5AOB - chain A; structure by X-ray diffraction, 1.79 A resolution.

== Chain A ==
Protein: Esterase
From: Thermogutta terrifontis
Notes: EC 3.1.1.1
Sequence (286 residues; numbered 1 to 286; the number before each row is that of its first residue):
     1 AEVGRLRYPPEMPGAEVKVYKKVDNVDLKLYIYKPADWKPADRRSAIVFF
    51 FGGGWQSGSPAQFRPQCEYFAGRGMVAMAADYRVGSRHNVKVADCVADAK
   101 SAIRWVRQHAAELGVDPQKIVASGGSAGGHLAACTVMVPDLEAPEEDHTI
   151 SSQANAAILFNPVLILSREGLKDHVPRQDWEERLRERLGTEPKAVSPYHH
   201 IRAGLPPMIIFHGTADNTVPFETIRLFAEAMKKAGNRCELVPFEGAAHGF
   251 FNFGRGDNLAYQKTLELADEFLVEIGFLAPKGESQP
Unresolved in the structure: 1-4, 283-286
Small-molecule neighbours: butanoic acid (BUA): Gly-52, Gly-53, Gly-54, Ser-126, Ala-127, Thr-218, His-248
From the paper describing this entry:
  - binding site for butanoic acid: Gly-53, Gly-54, Ser-126, Ala-127
  - catalytic residues: Gly-53, Gly-54, Ala-127
  - specificity-determining residues: Val-3 (proposed by the authors, not directly observed)

== In short ==
Ligands of chain A: butanoic acid. The paper reports catalytic residues Gly-53, Gly-54 and Ala-127; a binding
site for butanoic acid at Gly-53, Gly-54 and Ser-126 among others.
Chain A is Esterase (Thermogutta terrifontis); the structure, The structure of a novel thermophilic esterase
from the Planctomycetes species, Thermogutta terrifontis, Est2-butyrate bound, was determined by X-ray
diffraction together with 5AO9, 5AOA and 5AOC from the same study.
